PDB entry 4EDB | X-ray diffraction, 2.50 A resolution | chains E and F of the 6 polymer chains in the assembly

# Chain E
Name: Hemagglutinin
Source organism: Influenza A virus
Notes: fragment: ha1 subunit
Reference sequence: A7LI25 (A7LI25_9INFA); residues 1-326 here correspond to UniProt positions 18-343 (UniProt number = residue number + 17)
Amino-acid sequence (330 residues; numbered -3 to 326; the number before each row is that of its first residue; numbers below 1 keep their minus sign (Ala-3 is residue -3)):
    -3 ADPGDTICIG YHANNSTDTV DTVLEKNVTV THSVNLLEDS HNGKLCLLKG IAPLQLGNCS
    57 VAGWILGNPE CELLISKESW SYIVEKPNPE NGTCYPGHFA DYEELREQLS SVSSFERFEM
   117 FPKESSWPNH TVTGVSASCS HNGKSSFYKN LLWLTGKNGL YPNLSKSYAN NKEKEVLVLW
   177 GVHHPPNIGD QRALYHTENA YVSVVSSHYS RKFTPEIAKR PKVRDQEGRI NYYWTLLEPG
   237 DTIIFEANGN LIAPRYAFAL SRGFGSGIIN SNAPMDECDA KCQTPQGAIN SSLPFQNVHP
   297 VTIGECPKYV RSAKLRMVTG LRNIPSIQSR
Not modelled in the structure: -3 to 0, 324-326
Disulfides: Cys42-Cys274, Cys55-Cys67, Cys90-Cys135, Cys278-Cys302
Construct notes: expression tag (-3 to 0)

# Chain F
Name: Hemagglutinin
Source organism: Influenza A virus
Notes: fragment: ha2 subunit
Reference sequence: A7LI25 (A7LI25_9INFA); residues 1-176 here correspond to UniProt positions 344-519 (UniProt number = residue number + 343)
Amino-acid sequence (182 residues; each row starts with the number of its first residue):
     1 GLFGAIAGFI EGGWTGMVDG WYGYHHQNEQ GSGYAADQKS TQNAINGITN KVNSVIEKMN
    61 TQFTAVGKEF NKLERRMENL NKKVDDGFID IWTYNAELLV LLENERTLDF HDSNVKNLYE
   121 KVKSQLKNNA KEIGNGCFEF YHKCNDECME SVKNGTYDYP KYSEESKLNR EKIDGVRSLV
   181 PR
Not modelled in the structure: 161-182
Disulfides: Cys144-Cys148
Construct notes: expression tag (177-182)

# How chain E and chain F interact
Pairs across the interface - 129 pairs, chain E then chain F:
  Asp1(E) with Gln27(F); Glu29(F); Phe138(F); Glu139(F); Phe140(F), hydrogen bond (backbone-backbone); Cys144(F)
  Thr2(E) with Gln27(F), hydrogen bond (backbone-backbone); Phe138(F); Glu139(F)
  Ile3(E) with His25(F); Gly136(F); Cys137(F); Phe138(F), hydrogen bond (backbone-backbone); Phe140(F), hydrophobic; Met149(F), hydrophobic
  Cys4(E) with Trp14(F); Tyr24(F); His25(F), hydrogen bond (backbone-backbone); Gly136(F); Cys137(F), disulfide
  Ile5(E) with Ile10(F); Trp14(F); Gly23(F); Tyr24(F), hydrophobic; Leu118(F); Tyr119(F), hydrophobic; Asn135(F); Gly136(F)
  Gly6(E) with Trp14(F); Met17(F); Trp21(F); Tyr22(F); Gly23(F), hydrogen bond (backbone-backbone)
  Tyr7(E) with Ile6(F); Ala7(F), hydrogen bond (side chain-backbone); Ile10(F), hydrogen bond (side chain-backbone); Glu11(F), hydrogen bond (side chain-backbone); Gly12(F); Gly13(F); Trp14(F), hydrogen bond (backbone-backbone); Met17(F); Trp21(F)
  His8(E) with Trp14(F); Met17(F), hydrogen bond (side chain-backbone); Val18(F); Gly20(F), hydrogen bond (side chain-backbone); Trp21(F), hydrogen bond (backbone-backbone)
  Ala9(E) with Gly13(F); Trp14(F), hydrogen bond (backbone-backbone); Thr15(F), hydrogen bond (backbone-side chain)
  Val16(E) with Asn104(F)
  Asp17(E) with Leu101(F)
  Thr18(E) with Leu101(F); Asn104(F); Glu105(F), hydrogen bond
  Val19(E) with Leu101(F); Leu102(F); Glu105(F)
  Leu20(E) with Glu105(F)
  His28(E) with Trp21(F), hydrogen bond
  Val30(E) with Val52(F), hydrophobic
  Leu32(E) with Val55(F), hydrophobic; Ile56(F), hydrophobic
  Leu44(E) with Phe63(F), hydrophobic
  Lys45(E) with Phe63(F)
  Glu99(E) with Glu69(F); Phe70(F); Asn71(F), hydrogen bond
  Arg102(E) with Glu69(F), salt bridge
  Glu103(E) with Lys68(F), salt bridge
  Gly261(E) with Phe63(F)
  Ser262(E) with Phe63(F); Ala65(F)
  Ile264(E) with Glu69(F)
  Ser288(E) with Ile56(F)
  Pro290(E) with Ile56(F); Met59(F)
  Phe291(E) with Trp92(F), hydrophobic; Ala96(F), hydrophobic
  Val297(E) with Val66(F), hydrophobic
  Thr298(E) with Thr64(F); Val66(F)
  Ile299(E) with Thr64(F)
  Gly300(E) with Phe63(F); Thr64(F), hydrogen bond (backbone-backbone)
  Glu301(E) with Thr61(F); Gln62(F); Phe63(F), hydrogen bond (side chain-backbone)
  Cys302(E) with Thr61(F)
  Lys304(E) with Met59(F); Trp92(F)
  Tyr305(E) with Ile89(F), hydrophobic
  Val306(E) with Trp92(F); Thr93(F)
  Arg307(E) with Thr93(F)
  Ser308(E) with Thr93(F); Glu97(F)
  Lys310(E) with Glu97(F)
  Leu311(E) with Ala96(F); Glu97(F); Val100(F), hydrophobic
  Arg312(E) with Val100(F); Asn104(F), hydrogen bond (backbone-side chain)
  Met313(E) with Val55(F), hydrophobic; Leu99(F); Glu103(F); Asn104(F)
  Val314(E) with Asn104(F); Thr107(F), hydrogen bond (backbone-side chain)
  Thr315(E) with Trp21(F); Ile48(F); Val52(F); His111(F), hydrogen bond (backbone-side chain)
  Gly316(E) with Thr107(F); Leu108(F); His111(F), hydrogen bond (backbone-side chain)
  Leu317(E) with Trp21(F), hydrophobic; Tyr22(F), hydrophobic; Leu108(F), hydrophobic
  Arg318(E) with Ile6(F); Ala7(F); Leu108(F)
  Ile320(E) with Ala7(F), hydrophobic; Glu11(F); Gly12(F); Gly13(F), hydrogen bond (backbone-backbone)
  Pro321(E) with Gly13(F); Thr15(F)
  Ser322(E) with Gly12(F)
Other interface residues (no listed pair), chain E (55 interface residues in all): Glu21, Gly263, Leu289, Pro296
Other interface residues (no listed pair), chain F (67 interface residues in all): Ala5, His26, Asn28, Gly67, Glu74, Phe88, Val115, His142, Lys143
Inter-chain disulfides: Cys4(E)-Cys137(F)

# Summary
55 residues of chain E and 67 residues of chain F are in contact; the contacts include 1 disulfide bond, 24
hydrogen bonds and 2 salt bridges. Polar contacts include Arg102(E)-Glu69(F), Glu103(E)-Lys68(F) and
Tyr7(E)-Ala7(F).
Here chain E is Hemagglutinin and chain F is Hemagglutinin, both from Influenza A virus. Entry 4EDB
(Structures of monomeric hemagglutinin and its complex with an Fab fragment of a neutralizing antibody that
...) was determined by X-ray diffraction, deposited together with 4EDA.
